PDB entry 1J3J | X-ray diffraction, 2.30 A resolution | chains A and C of the 4 polymer chains in the assembly

Chain A:
Name: Bifunctional dihydrofolate reductase-thymidylate synthase
Source organism: Plasmodium falciparum
Notes: EC 1.5.1.3, 2.1.1.45
UniProtKB: P13922 (DRTS_PLAFK); residue numbers follow UniProt; this construct covers 1-280
Amino-acid sequence (280 residues; row label = number of the first residue in the row):
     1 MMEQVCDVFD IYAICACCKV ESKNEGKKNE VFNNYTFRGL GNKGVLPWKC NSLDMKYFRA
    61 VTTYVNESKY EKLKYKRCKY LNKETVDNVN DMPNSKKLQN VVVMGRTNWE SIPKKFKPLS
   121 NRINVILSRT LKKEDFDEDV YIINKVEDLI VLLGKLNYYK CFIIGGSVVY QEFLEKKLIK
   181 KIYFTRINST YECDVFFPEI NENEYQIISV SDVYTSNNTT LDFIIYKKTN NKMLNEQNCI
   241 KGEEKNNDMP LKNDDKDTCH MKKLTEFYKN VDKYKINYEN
Disordered / not traced: 86-95, 232-280
Differences from the reference sequence: engineered mutation R59 (Cys in P13922), N108 (Ser in P13922)
Ligand contacts:
  - pyrimethamine (CP6; 5-(4-chloro-phenyl)-6-ethyl-pyrimidine-2,4-diamine): I14, C15, A16, L46, D54, M55, F58, N108, S111, I112, I164, Y170, T185
  - NADPH (NDP; NADPH dihydro-nicotinamide-adenine-dinucleotide phosphate): C15, A16, L40, G41, N42, G44, V45, L46, W48, G105, R106, T107, N108, S111, L127, S128, R129, T130, L131, N144, K145, V146, I164, G165, G166, S167, V168, V169, Y170, E172, V195
UniProt features mapped onto this chain:
  - binding site (substrate): I14, C15, V31, D54, N108, I164, Y170, T185
  - binding site (NADP(+)): A16, G39 to V45, R106 to N108, S128 to T130, N144, G165 to E172

Chain C:
Name: Bifunctional dihydrofolate reductase-thymidylate synthase
Source organism: Plasmodium falciparum
Notes: EC 1.5.1.3, 2.1.1.45
UniProtKB: P13922 (DRTS_PLAFK); residues 281-608 here = UniProt positions 281-608
Amino-acid sequence (328 residues; numbered 281 to 608; the number before each row is that of its first residue):
   281 DDDDEEEDDF VYFNFNKEKE EKNKNSIHPN DFQIYNSLKY KYHPEYQYLN IIYDIMMNGN
   341 KQSDRTGVGV LSKFGYIMKF DLSQYFPLLT TKKLFLRGII EELLWFIRGE TNGNTLLNKN
   401 VRIWEANGTR EFLDNRKLFH REVNDLGPIY GFQWRHFGAE YTNMYDNYEN KGVDQLKNII
   461 NLIKNDPTSR RILLCAWNVK DLDQMALPPC HILCQFYVFD GKLSCIMYQR SCDLGLGVPF
   521 NIASYSIFTH MIAQVCNLQP AQFIHVLGNA HVYNNHIDSL KIQLNRIPYP FPTLKLNPDI
   581 KNIEDFTISD FTIQNYVHHE KISMDMAA
Disordered / not traced: 281-282
Ligand contacts: 2'-deoxyuridine 5'-monophosphate (UMP): L487, C490, H491, Q509, R510, S511, C512, D513, G517, V518, N521, H551, Y553
UniProt features mapped onto this chain:
  - active site: C490
  - binding site (dUMP): R345, H491, Q509 to D513, N521, H551 to Y553

How chain A and chain C interact:
Residue-residue contacts - 47 pairs, chain A then chain C:
  K19(A) with N595(C), hydrogen bond; V597(C)
  N29(A) with K373(C), hydrogen bond
  F32(A) with Y569(C); Y596(C); V597(C), hydrophobic; H598(C)
  N33(A) with Y569(C), hydrogen bond (backbone-side chain)
  N34(A) with Y569(C)
  F37(A) with Y569(C), hydrophobic; P570(C), hydrophobic
  R186(A) with P568(C), hydrogen bond (side chain-backbone); Y569(C); P570(C)
  N188(A) with P570(C), hydrogen bond (side chain-backbone); F571(C), hydrogen bond (side chain-backbone); N595(C), hydrogen bond (side chain-backbone); V597(C)
  S189(A) with N595(C)
  I207(A) with L318(C); I567(C), hydrophobic
  I208(A) with L318(C); K319(C), hydrogen bond (backbone-backbone); Y320(C)
  S209(A) with K319(C); Y320(C), hydrogen bond (side chain-backbone)
  V210(A) with Y320(C), hydrogen bond (backbone-backbone); K321(C); Y322(C), hydrogen bond (backbone-backbone); H323(C); I567(C), hydrophobic
  S211(A) with Y322(C); H323(C), hydrogen bond (backbone-backbone)
  D212(A) with Y322(C); P324(C)
  V213(A) with H323(C); P324(C); Q364(C); Y365(C)
  Y214(A) with Q364(C)
  T215(A) with S363(C); Q364(C), hydrogen bond (side chain-backbone)
  T220(A) with Q364(C); F571(C), hydrogen bond (side chain-backbone); T573(C)
  D222(A) with H323(C); P570(C)
Interface residues without a listed pair, chain A (22 interface residues in all): T190, L221
Interface residues without a listed pair, chain C (22 interface residues in all): P572

Overview:
Chain A and chain C each contribute 22 residues to their interface, with 14 hydrogen bonds. Polar pairs
include K19(A)-N595(C), N29(A)-K373(C) and N33(A)-Y569(C). Ligands of chain A: pyrimethamine and NADPH.
Ligands of chain C: 2'-deoxyuridine 5'-monophosphate.
Here chain A is Bifunctional dihydrofolate reductase-thymidylate synthase and chain C is Bifunctional
dihydrofolate reductase-thymidylate synthase, both from Plasmodium falciparum. Entry 1J3J (Double mutant
(C59R+S108N) Plasmodium falciparum dihydrofolate reductase-thymidylate synthase (PfDHFR-TS) complexed with
pyrimethamine, NADPH, and dUMP) was determined by X-ray diffraction (same publication as 1J3I and 1J3K).
